PDB entry 3GOF | X-ray diffraction, 1.45 A resolution | chains A and C

[Chain A]
Molecule: Calmodulin
Source organism: Gallus gallus
UniProt: P62149 (CALM_CHICK); residues 1-148 here correspond to UniProt positions 2-149 (UniProt number = residue number + 1)
Chain sequence (148 residues; each row starts with the number of its first residue):
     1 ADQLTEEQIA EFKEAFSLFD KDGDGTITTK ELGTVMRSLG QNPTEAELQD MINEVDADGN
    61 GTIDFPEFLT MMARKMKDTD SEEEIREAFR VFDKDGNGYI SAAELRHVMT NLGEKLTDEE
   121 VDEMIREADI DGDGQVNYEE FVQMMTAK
Not modelled in the structure: 1-2, 147-148
Ion coordination: Ca2+ site 1: Asp20, Asp22, Asp24, Thr26, Glu31; Ca2+ site 2: Asp56, Asp58, Asn60, Thr62, Glu67; Ca2+ site 3: Asp93, Asp95, Asn97, Tyr99, Glu104; Ca2+ site 4: Asp129, Asp131, Asp133, Gln135, Glu140

[Chain C]
Molecule: Nitric oxide synthase, inducible
Notes: EC 1.14.13.39; fragment: Calcium binding domain
UniProt: P29477 (NOS2_MOUSE); residues 1-16 here correspond to UniProt positions 503-518 (UniProt number = residue number + 502)
Chain sequence (16 residues; row label = number of the first residue in the row):
     1 RRREIRFRVL VKVVFF

[Chain A / chain C interface]
Contacting residue pairs - 50 pairs, chain A then chain C:
  Ala10(A) - Arg1(C)
  Ala10(A) - Arg3(C)
  Glu11(A) - Glu4(C)
  Glu11(A) - Ile5(C)
  Glu11(A) - Arg6(C)  hydrogen bond (side chain-backbone)
  Glu11(A) - Val9(C)
  Phe12(A) - Val9(C)  hydrophobic
  Lys13(A) - Arg3(C)
  Glu14(A) - Arg3(C)  salt bridge
  Glu14(A) - Ile5(C)
  Ala15(A) - Ile5(C)
  Phe19(A) - Val13(C)  hydrophobic
  Phe19(A) - Phe16(C)  hydrophobic
  Leu32(A) - Phe16(C)  hydrophobic
  Met36(A) - Phe16(C)  hydrophobic
  Leu39(A) - Phe16(C)  hydrophobic
  Gln41(A) - Phe16(C)
  Met51(A) - Phe16(C)  hydrophobic
  Met71(A) - Phe16(C)  hydrophobic
  Met72(A) - Val13(C)  hydrophobic
  Lys75(A) - Lys12(C)  hydrogen bond (backbone-side chain)
  Lys75(A) - Val13(C)
  Lys75(A) - Phe16(C)  hydrogen bond (side chain-backbone)
  Met76(A) - Arg8(C)
  Met76(A) - Val9(C)  hydrophobic
  Met76(A) - Lys12(C)
  Asp78(A) - Lys12(C)  hydrogen bond (backbone-side chain)
  Asp80(A) - Lys12(C)  salt bridge
  Asp80(A) - Phe15(C)
  Glu84(A) - Phe15(C)
  Ala88(A) - Phe15(C)  hydrophobic
  Phe92(A) - Leu10(C)  hydrophobic
  Leu105(A) - Phe7(C)  hydrophobic
  Met109(A) - Leu10(C)  hydrophobic
  Leu112(A) - Leu10(C)  hydrophobic
  Lys115(A) - Arg2(C)  hydrogen bond (backbone-side chain)
  Leu116(A) - Glu4(C)
  Glu120(A) - Arg2(C)  salt bridge
  Glu120(A) - Glu4(C)
  Met124(A) - Ile5(C)
  Met124(A) - Phe7(C)
  Glu127(A) - Arg6(C)  salt bridge
  Glu127(A) - Phe7(C)  hydrogen bond (side chain-backbone)
  Phe141(A) - Val11(C)  hydrophobic
  Met144(A) - Phe7(C)  hydrophobic
  Met144(A) - Arg8(C)
  Met145(A) - Arg8(C)
  Met145(A) - Val11(C)  hydrophobic
  Met145(A) - Lys12(C)
  Met145(A) - Phe15(C)  hydrophobic
Also at the interface, not in a pair above, chain A (43 interface residues in all): Glu7, Leu18, Glu54, Val55, Ile85, Val91, Ile100, Glu114, Thr117, Ala128, Val136
Also at the interface, not in a pair above, chain C (16 interface residues in all): Val14

[Overview]
43 residues of chain A face 16 of chain C across their interface; the contacts include 6 hydrogen bonds and 4
salt bridges. Among the polar pairs are Glu14(A)-Arg3(C), Asp80(A)-Lys12(C) and Glu120(A)-Arg2(C). Asp20(A),
Asp22(A), Asp24(A), Thr26(A) and Glu31(A) form the Ca2+ site 1.
Chain A is Calmodulin (Gallus gallus) and chain C is Nitric oxide synthase, inducible; the structure,
Calmodulin bound to peptide from macrophage nitric oxide synthase, was determined by X-ray diffraction.
